PDB entry 3QE8 | X-ray diffraction, 1.49 A resolution | chain A

[Chain A]
Name: Lysozyme C
Organism: Gallus gallus
Notes: EC 3.2.1.17
Reference sequence: P00698 (LYSC_CHICK); residues 1-129 here correspond to UniProt positions 19-147 (UniProt number = residue number + 18)
Amino-acid sequence (129 residues; each row starts with the number of its first residue):
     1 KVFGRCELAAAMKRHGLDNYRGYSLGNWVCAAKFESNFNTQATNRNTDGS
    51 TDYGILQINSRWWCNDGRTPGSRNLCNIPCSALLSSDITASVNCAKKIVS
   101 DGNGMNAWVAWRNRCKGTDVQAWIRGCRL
Curated features (UniProtKB/Swiss-Prot):
  - active site: Glu35, Asp52
  - binding site (substrate): Asp101
Disulfides: Cys6-Cys127, Cys30-Cys115, Cys64-Cys80, Cys76-Cys94
Bound ions: Tricarbonyl (aqua) (imidazole) rhenium(I) Re near His15 (its only coordinating residue here)
Ligand contacts: Tricarbonyl (aqua) (imidazole) rhenium(I) (REI): Ala10, Ala11, Arg14, His15, Ser86, Asp87, Ile88, Thr89
Reported in the primary citation:
  - Tricarbonyl (aqua) (imidazole) rhenium(I) coordination: His15

[In short]
Bound to chain A: Tricarbonyl (aqua) (imidazole) rhenium(I). UniProt lists active-site residues Glu35 and
Asp52 and substrate-binding residue Asp101. From the paper: Tricarbonyl (aqua) (imidazole) rhenium(I)
coordination by His15.
Chain A is Lysozyme C (Gallus gallus); the structure, Crystal Structure Analysis of Lysozyme-bound
fac-[Re(CO)3(H2O)(Im)]+, was determined by X-ray diffraction (same publication as 3QNG).
